PDB entry 3VYP | X-ray diffraction, 1.40 A resolution | chain A

== Chain A ==
Name: Probable conserved lipoprotein LPPS
Organism: Mycobacterium tuberculosis
Notes: EC 2.3.2.12; fragment: C-TERMINAL DOMAIN, residues 140-408
UniProt: O53223 (O53223_MYCTU); residues 140-408 here = UniProt positions 140-408
Sequence (269 residues; each row starts with the number of its first residue):
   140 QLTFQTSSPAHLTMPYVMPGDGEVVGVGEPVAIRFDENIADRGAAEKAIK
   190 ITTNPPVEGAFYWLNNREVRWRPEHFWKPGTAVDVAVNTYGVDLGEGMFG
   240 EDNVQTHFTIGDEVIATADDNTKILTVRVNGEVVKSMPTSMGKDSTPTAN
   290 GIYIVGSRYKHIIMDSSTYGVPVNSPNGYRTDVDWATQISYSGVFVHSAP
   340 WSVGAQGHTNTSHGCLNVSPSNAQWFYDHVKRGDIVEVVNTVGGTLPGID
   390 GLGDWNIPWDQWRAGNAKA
Unresolved in the structure: 140
Covalently attached groups: meropenem bound form (tautomerism) (MXR) linked to C354
Ligand contacts: meropenem bound form (tautomerism) (MXR; (2S,3R,4S)-4-{[(3S,5R)-5-(dimethylcarbamoyl)pyrrolidin-3-yl]sulfanyl}-2-[(2S,3R)-3-hydroxy-1-oxobutan-2-yl]-3-methyl-3,4-dihydro-2H-pyrrole-5-carboxylic acid): P286, M303, Y308, Y318, S331, G332, V333, H352, G353
Reported in the primary citation:
  - binding site for meropenem bound form (tautomerism): Y308, Y318, G353, C354
  - conformationally variable residues (side-chain flip): Y308
  - mutagenesis - Y318A, Y318F: increased catalytic activity on meropenem bound form (tautomerism)
  - catalytic residues: H336, S337, C354 (proposed by the authors, not directly observed)

== Summary ==
Covalently linked meropenem bound form (tautomerism): at C354. The paper reports catalytic residues H336, S337
and C354; Y318A and Y318F increase catalytic activity on meropenem bound form (tautomerism).
Chain A is Probable conserved lipoprotein LPPS (Mycobacterium tuberculosis); the structure, Crystal structure
of Mycobacterium tuberculosis L,D-transpeptidase LdtMt2-N140 adduct with meropenem, was determined by X-ray
diffraction, deposited together with 3VYN and 3VYO.
